9GDF - chains A and B of the 3 polymer chains in the assembly; structure by X-ray diffraction, 2.28 A resolution.

== Chain A ==
Name: Cytochrome c oxidase subunit 1
Organism: Thermus thermophilus
Notes: EC 1.9.3.1
Reference sequence: Q5SJ79 (COX1_THET8); residue numbers follow UniProt; this construct covers 2-562
Chain sequence (569 residues; each row starts with the number of its first residue; numbers below 1 keep their minus sign (Met-6 is residue -6)):
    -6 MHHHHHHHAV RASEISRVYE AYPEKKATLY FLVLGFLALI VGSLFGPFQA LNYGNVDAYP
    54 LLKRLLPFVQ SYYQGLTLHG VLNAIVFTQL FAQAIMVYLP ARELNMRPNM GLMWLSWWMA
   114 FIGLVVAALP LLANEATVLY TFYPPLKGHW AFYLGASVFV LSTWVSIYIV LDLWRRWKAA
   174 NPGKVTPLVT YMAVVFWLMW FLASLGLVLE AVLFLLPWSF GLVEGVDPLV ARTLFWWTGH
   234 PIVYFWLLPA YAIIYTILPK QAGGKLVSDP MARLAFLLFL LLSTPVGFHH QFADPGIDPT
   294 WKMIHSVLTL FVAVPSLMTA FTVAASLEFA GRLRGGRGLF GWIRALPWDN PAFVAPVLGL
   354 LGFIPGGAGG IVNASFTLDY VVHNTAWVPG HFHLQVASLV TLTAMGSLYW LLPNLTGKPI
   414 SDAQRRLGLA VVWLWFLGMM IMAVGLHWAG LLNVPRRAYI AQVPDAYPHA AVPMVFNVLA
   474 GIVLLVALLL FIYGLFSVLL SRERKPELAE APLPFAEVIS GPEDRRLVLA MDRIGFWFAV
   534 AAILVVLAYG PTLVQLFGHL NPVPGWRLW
Unresolved in the structure: -6 to 8
Construct notes: initiating methionine (-6); expression tag (-5 to 1)
Bound ions: heme Fe: His72, His386; Cu ion: His233, His282, His283 (together with chloride ion); heme-as Fe near His384 (its only coordinating residue here)
Residues lining bound ligands:
  - heme-as (HAS): Tyr133, Thr134, Trp229, Val236, Tyr237, Trp239, Leu240, Tyr244, His282, His283, Thr302, Val305, Ala306, Ser309, Leu310, Thr312, Ala313, Val316, Ala317, Leu320, Trp335, Ile336, Val350, Leu353, Leu354, Phe356, Ile357, Gly360, Gly363, Ile364, Asn366, Ala367, Asp372, His376, Asn377, Val381, His384, Phe385, Gln388, Val389, Val393, Arg449
  - heme (HEM): Leu32, Ser36, Gly39, Pro40, Gln42, Ala43, Tyr46, Tyr65, Leu69, His72, Gly73, Asn76, Ala77, Phe80, Thr81, Leu132, Tyr133, Pro382, Phe385, His386, Val389, Ala390, Thr394, Trp428, Met432, Met435, Arg449, Arg450, Ala451, Leu477
Swiss-Prot annotation at these positions:
  - binding site (Fe(II)-heme a): His72, His386
  - binding site (Cu cation): His233, Tyr237, His282, His283
  - binding site (heme a3): His384
  - cross-link: His233 to Tyr237 (1'-histidyl-3'-tyrosine (His-Tyr))

== Chain B ==
Name: Cytochrome c oxidase subunit 2
Organism: Thermus thermophilus
Notes: EC 1.9.3.1
Reference sequence: Q5SJ80 (COX2_THET8); residue numbers follow UniProt; this construct covers 1-168
Chain sequence (168 residues; numbered 1 to 168; the number before each row is that of its first residue):
     1 MVDEHKAHKA ILAYEKGWLA FSLAMLFVFI ALIAYTLATH TAGVIPAGKL ERVDPTTVRQ
    61 EGPWADPAQA VVQTGPNQYT VYVLAFAFGY QPNPIEVPQG AEIVFKITSP DVIHGFHVEG
   121 TNINVEVLPG EVSTVRYTFK RPGEYRIICN QYCGLGHQNM FGTIVVKE
Unresolved in the structure: 1
Bound ions: dinuclear copper ion: His114, Cys149, Gln151, Cys153, His157, Met160
Swiss-Prot annotation at these positions:
  - binding site (Cu cation): His114, Cys149, Cys153, His157

== Interface between chain A and chain B ==
Residue-residue contacts (118; chain A residue first):
  Ser64(A) - Leu155(B)
  Tyr66(A) - Tyr152(B)  hydrophobic
  Tyr66(A) - Leu155(B)  hydrophobic
  Tyr66(A) - His157(B)
  Tyr66(A) - Gln158(B)  hydrogen bond
  Thr130(A) - Tyr152(B)  hydrogen bond (backbone-side chain)
  Leu132(A) - Tyr152(B)  hydrophobic
  Tyr136(A) - Gln151(B)
  Pro137(A) - Ile113(B)
  Pro138(A) - Asp111(B)
  Pro138(A) - Val112(B)
  Pro138(A) - Pro129(B)  hydrophobic
  Leu139(A) - Val112(B)  hydrophobic
  Leu139(A) - Tyr152(B)  hydrophobic
  Asp220(A) - Arg52(B)  salt bridge
  Pro221(A) - Pro129(B)
  Leu222(A) - Leu50(B)  hydrophobic
  Leu222(A) - Leu128(B)  hydrophobic
  Arg225(A) - Glu126(B)  salt bridge
  Lys258(A) - Glu4(B)  salt bridge
  Val260(A) - His8(B)  hydrogen bond (backbone-side chain)
  Val260(A) - Ile11(B)  hydrophobic
  Met264(A) - Glu15(B)
  Met264(A) - Leu19(B)  hydrophobic
  Phe285(A) - Pro46(B)
  Ala286(A) - Pro46(B)
  Ala286(A) - Asn124(B)
  Ala286(A) - Val125(B)
  Ala286(A) - Glu126(B)  hydrogen bond (backbone-backbone)
  Asp287(A) - Pro46(B)
  Asp287(A) - Glu126(B)
  Pro288(A) - Glu126(B)
  Pro288(A) - Glu131(B)
  Pro288(A) - Val132(B)
  Pro288(A) - Ser133(B)
  Gly289(A) - Ala47(B)  hydrogen bond (backbone-backbone)
  Gly289(A) - Gly48(B)
  Gly289(A) - Leu50(B)
  Ile290(A) - Gly48(B)
  Met296(A) - Ile33(B)  hydrophobic
  Met296(A) - Leu37(B)  hydrophobic
  Val300(A) - Ile30(B)  hydrophobic
  Leu303(A) - Leu26(B)
  Leu303(A) - Ile30(B)  hydrophobic
  Phe304(A) - Phe27(B)  hydrophobic
  Val307(A) - Leu26(B)  hydrophobic
  Leu310(A) - Trp18(B)  hydrogen bond (backbone-side chain)
  Leu310(A) - Ser22(B)
  Leu310(A) - Leu26(B)  hydrophobic
  Met311(A) - Glu15(B)
  Met311(A) - Leu19(B)  hydrophobic
  Phe314(A) - Ile11(B)
  Phe314(A) - Tyr14(B)
  Phe314(A) - Glu15(B)
  Phe314(A) - Trp18(B)
  Thr315(A) - Glu15(B)  hydrogen bond
  Ala318(A) - Ile11(B)  hydrophobic
  Phe322(A) - Glu4(B)
  Ser368(A) - Ile33(B)
  Phe369(A) - Leu37(B)  hydrophobic
  Phe369(A) - Ile45(B)  hydrophobic
  Thr370(A) - Thr36(B)  hydrogen bond
  Thr370(A) - Leu37(B)
  Tyr373(A) - Val44(B)  hydrophobic
  Tyr373(A) - Ile45(B)
  Tyr373(A) - Pro46(B)
  Tyr373(A) - Asn122(B)
  Tyr373(A) - Asn124(B)  hydrogen bond (backbone-side chain)
  Val374(A) - Asn122(B)
  His376(A) - Asn124(B)  hydrogen bond (backbone-side chain)
  His376(A) - Glu126(B)  salt bridge
  His376(A) - Asn150(B)  hydrogen bond (backbone-side chain)
  Asn377(A) - Glu126(B)  hydrogen bond
  Asn377(A) - Asn150(B)  hydrogen bond (side chain-backbone)
  Asn377(A) - Gln151(B)
  Thr378(A) - His117(B)
  Leu445(A) - Glu119(B)
  Asn446(A) - His117(B)  hydrogen bond
  Asn446(A) - Glu119(B)
  Asn446(A) - Ile148(B)
  Pro448(A) - Ile148(B)  hydrophobic
  Arg449(A) - His157(B)  hydrogen bond (backbone-side chain)
  Arg450(A) - Gln151(B)  hydrogen bond
  Arg450(A) - His157(B)  hydrogen bond (backbone-side chain)
  Ala451(A) - His157(B)
  Tyr452(A) - Gln158(B)
  Val456(A) - Gln158(B)
  Val456(A) - Asn159(B)
  Ala459(A) - Arg146(B)  hydrogen bond (backbone-side chain)
  Tyr460(A) - Arg146(B)
  Tyr460(A) - Phe161(B)
  Ile512(A) - Glu4(B)
  Ile512(A) - His8(B)
  Ser513(A) - Glu4(B)  hydrogen bond
  Ser513(A) - His5(B)
  Ser513(A) - His8(B)
  Gly514(A) - His5(B)
  Gly514(A) - His8(B)
  Pro515(A) - His8(B)  hydrogen bond (backbone-side chain)
  Glu516(A) - His8(B)  salt bridge
  Glu516(A) - Leu12(B)
  His552(A) - Leu50(B)
  His552(A) - Arg52(B)  hydrogen bond (backbone-side chain)
  Asn554(A) - Arg52(B)
  Asn554(A) - Val53(B)  hydrogen bond (side chain-backbone)
  Asn554(A) - Gly130(B)  hydrogen bond (side chain-backbone)
  Val556(A) - Pro55(B)  hydrophobic
  Val556(A) - Pro129(B)
  Val556(A) - Gly130(B)
  Trp559(A) - Pro110(B)
  Trp559(A) - Asp111(B)
  Trp559(A) - Val112(B)  hydrophobic
  Leu561(A) - Ala87(B)  hydrophobic
  Leu561(A) - Val112(B)  hydrophobic
  Leu561(A) - Cys153(B)
  Leu561(A) - Gly154(B)
  Leu561(A) - Leu155(B)  hydrogen bond (backbone-backbone)
  Trp562(A) - Leu155(B)  hydrophobic
Other interface residues (no listed pair), chain A (76 interface residues in all): Val131, Ser261, Asp291, Pro292, Lys295, Ser299, Ile364, Asp372, Ile453, Gln455, His462, Gln548, Leu549, Leu553, Pro557
Other interface residues (no listed pair), chain B (63 interface residues in all): Ala7, Leu23, Phe29, Ala34, Lys49, Thr56, Phe88, Gly120, Cys149

== Overview ==
76 residues of chain A and 63 residues of chain B are in contact, with 24 hydrogen bonds and 5 salt bridges.
Among the polar pairs are Asp220(A)-Arg52(B), Arg225(A)-Glu126(B) and Lys258(A)-Glu4(B). Ligands of chain A:
heme and heme-as.
Chain A is Cytochrome c oxidase subunit 1 and chain B is Cytochrome c oxidase subunit 2, both from Thermus
thermophilus; the structure, Chloride bound structure of oxidized ba3-type cytochrome c oxidase confirmed by
single-wavelength anomalous diffraction, was determined by X-ray diffraction.
